9OGL - chains L and A of the 17 polymer chains in the assembly; structure by electron microscopy, 3.10 A resolution.

# Chain L
Molecule: 3BC315 Fab light chain
Organism: Homo sapiens
Notes: antibody fragment or engineered binder
Chain sequence (216 residues; numbered 1 to 212 plus 5 insertion-coded residues; 1 number in that range is skipped by the numbering (no residue carries it; nothing is unmodelled there); the number before each row is that of its first residue; a row labelled like 27A-27C holds insertion residues (27A, then the next letters in order)):
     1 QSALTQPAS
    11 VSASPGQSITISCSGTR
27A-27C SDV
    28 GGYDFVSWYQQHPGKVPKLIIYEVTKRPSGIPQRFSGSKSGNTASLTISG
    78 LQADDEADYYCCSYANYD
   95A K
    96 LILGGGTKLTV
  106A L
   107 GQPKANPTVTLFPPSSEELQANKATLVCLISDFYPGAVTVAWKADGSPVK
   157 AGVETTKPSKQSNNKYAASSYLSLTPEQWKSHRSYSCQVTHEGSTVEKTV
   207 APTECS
Disordered / not traced: 1-2, 107-212
Cystine bridges: Cys-23/Cys-88

# Chain A
Molecule: Envelope glycoprotein gp160
Organism: Human immunodeficiency virus 1
Reference sequence: chimeric construct of A0A6H1VFU0, A0A6H1VCU6: residues 31-503 from A0A6H1VFU0 (A0A6H1VFU0_9PLVG) positions 30-504 (offset varies); residues 503-664 from A0A6H1VCU6 positions 509-661 (UniProt number = residue number - 3)
Chain sequence (642 residues; each row starts with the number of its first residue; note: 27 numbers in that range are skipped by the numbering (no residue carries them; nothing is unmodelled there); a row labelled like 185A-185J holds insertion residues (185A, then the next letters in order)):
    31 AENLWVTVYYGVPVWKDAETTLFCASDAKAYETEKHNVWATHACVPTDPN
    81 PQEIHLENVTEEFNMWKNNMVEQMHEDIISLWDQSLKPCVKLTPLCVTLQ
   131 CTNVTNNIT
   148 DDMRGELKNCSFNMTTELRDKKQKVYSLFYRLDVVQIN
185A-185J ENQGNRSNNS
   188 NKEYRLINCNTSAITQACPKVSFEPIPIHYCAPAGFAILKCKDKKFNGTG
   238 PCQNVSTVQCTHGIKPVVSTQLLLNGSLAEEEVIIRSENITNNAKNILVQ
   288 LNTSVQINCTRPNNNTVKSIRI
   312 GPGQAFYYTGDI
  323A I
   324 GDIRQAHCNVSKATWNETLGKVVKQLRKHFGNNTIIRFAQSSGGDLEVTT
   374 HSFNCGGEFFYCNTSGLFNSTWISN
   400 TSVQGSNSTGSNDSITLPCRIKQIINMWQRIGQAMYAPPIQGVIRCVSNI
   450 TGLILTRDGGSTNSTTETFRPGGGDMRDNWRSELYKYKVVKIEPLGVAPT
   500 RCKR
503A-503X RVVGSHSGSGGSGSGGHAAVGIGA
   518 VSLGFLGAAGSTMGAASMTLTVQARNLLSGIVQQQSNLLRAPEPQQHLLK
   568 DTHWGIKQLQARVLAVEHYLRDQQLLGIWGCSGKLICCTNVPWNSSWSNR
   618 NLSEIWDNMTWLQWDKEISNYTQIIYGLLEESQNQQEKNEQDLLALD
Disordered / not traced: 31-32, 60-63, 148-151, 185A-185J, 400-409, 503A-503X, 549-567, 662-664
Construct notes: conflict Glu-106 (Thr105 in A0A6H1VFU0), Gln-240 (Pro239 in A0A6H1VFU0), Ile-271 (Met270 in A0A6H1VFU0), Leu-288 (Phe287 in A0A6H1VFU0), Ser-291 (Pro290 in A0A6H1VFU0), Val-304 (Arg303 in A0A6H1VFU0), Tyr-319 (Ala316 in A0A6H1VFU0), Gln-363 (Asn361 in A0A6H1VFU0), Ser-375 (Tyr373 in A0A6H1VFU0), Cys-501 (Ala498 in A0A6H1VFU0), Ser-519 (Phe516 in A0A6H1VCU6), Pro-559 (Ile556 in A0A6H1VCU6), Pro-561 (Ala558 in A0A6H1VCU6), Asp-568 (Leu565 in A0A6H1VCU6), His-570 (Val567 in A0A6H1VCU6), His-585 (Arg582 in A0A6H1VCU6), Cys-605 (Thr602 in A0A6H1VCU6); linker (503E-503R)
Cystine bridges: Cys-54/Cys-74, Cys-119/Cys-205, Cys-126/Cys-196, Cys-131/Cys-157, Cys-218/Cys-247, Cys-228/Cys-239, Cys-296/Cys-331, Cys-378/Cys-445, Cys-385/Cys-418, Cys-501/Cys-605, Cys-598/Cys-604
Glycans and other covalent adducts: glycan linked to Asn-88, Asn-276, Asn-332; N-acetylglucosamine (NAG) linked to Asn-133, Asn-156, Asn-160, Asn-197, Asn-234, Asn-241, Asn-262, Asn-289, Asn-295, Asn-301, Asn-339, Asn-386, Asn-392, Asn-448, Asn-611, Asn-625, Asn-637

# Interface between chain L and chain A
Pairs across the interface (17; chain L residue first):
  Arg-27(L) / Val-518(A)
  Arg-27(L) / Leu-520(A)
  Tyr-30(L) / Met-535(A)
  Tyr-30(L) / Thr-536(A)
  Phe-32(L) / Met-535(A)  hydrophobic
  Tyr-91(L) / Ala-532(A)
  Tyr-91(L) / Met-535(A)  hydrophobic
  Asn-93(L) / Glu-87(A)  hydrogen bond
  Tyr-94(L) / Glu-87(A)
  Tyr-94(L) / Gly-521(A)
  Tyr-94(L) / Gly-524(A)
  Tyr-94(L) / Ala-525(A)
  Tyr-94(L) / Ser-528(A)
  Tyr-94(L) / Thr-536(A)
  Asp-95(L) / Ser-528(A)  hydrogen bond
  Asp-95(L) / Thr-529(A)  hydrogen bond
  Asp-95(L) / Ala-532(A)

# In short
The interface between chain L and chain A involves 7 residues on one side and 11 on the other; the contacts
include 3 hydrogen bonds. Among the polar pairs are Asn-93(L)/Glu-87(A), Asp-95(L)/Ser-528(A) and
Asp-95(L)/Thr-529(A).
Here chain L is 3BC315 Fab light chain (Homo sapiens) and chain A is Envelope glycoprotein gp160 (Human
immunodeficiency virus 1). Entry 9OGL (BG505 MD39.3 SOSIP.664 in complex with 3BC315, BG18 and VRC01 Fabs) was
determined by electron microscopy together with 9OGM from the same study.
